6OG4 - chains A and C of the 3 polymer chains in the assembly; structure by X-ray diffraction, 1.70 A resolution.

# Chain A
Name: Plasminogen
Organism: Homo sapiens
Notes: EC 3.4.21.7; fragment: Kringle 2 domain
UniProt: P00747 (PLMN_HUMAN); residues 164-245 here correspond to UniProt positions 183-264 (UniProt number = residue number + 19)
Chain sequence (87 residues; row label = number of the first residue in the row):
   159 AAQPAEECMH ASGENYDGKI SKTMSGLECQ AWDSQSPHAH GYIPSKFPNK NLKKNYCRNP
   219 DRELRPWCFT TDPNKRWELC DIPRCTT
Unresolved in the structure: 159-161, 245
Differences from the reference sequence: expression tag (159-163); engineered mutation A169 (Cys188 in P00747)
Disulfides: C166-C243, C187-C226, C215-C238

# Chain C
Name: Plasminogen-binding group A streptococcal M-like protein PAM
Organism: Streptococcus pyogenes
UniProt: P49054 (PAM_STRPY); residues 76-150 here = UniProt positions 76-150
Chain sequence (77 residues; numbered 74 to 150; the number before each row is that of its first residue):
    74 GSEELQGLKD DVEKLTADAE LQRLKNERHE EAELERLKSE RHDHDKKEAE RKALEDKLAD
   134 KQEHLNGALR YINEKEA
Unresolved in the structure: 74-88, 123-150
Differences from the reference sequence: expression tag (74-75)
Curated features (UniProtKB/Swiss-Prot):
  - region: V85 to E113 (Able to bind plasminogen), D91 to D116 (2 X approximate tandem repeats, type a), E147 to A150 (2 X tandem repeats, type b)
  - mutagenesis: K82 (K82A: No change in plasminogen binding), K98 (K98A: 50-fold decrease in plasminogen binding), K111 (K111A: 2-fold decrease in plasminogen binding)
From the paper describing this entry:
  - contacts within the chain: E93-R96 (salt bridge), E106-R109 (salt bridge), R109-E113 (salt bridge)
  - conformationally variable residues: T89 to A122
  - mutagenesis - R101A/H102A: unchanged catalytic activity on Plg
  - mutagenesis - R114A/H115A: decreased catalytic activity on Plg
  - mutagenesis - R101A/H102A/R114A/H115A: abolished catalytic activity on Plg

# Chain A / chain C interface
Residue-residue contacts - 27 pairs, chain A then chain C:
  G199(A) - L97(C)
  Y200(A) - L94(C)  hydrophobic
  Y200(A) - L97(C)  hydrogen bond (side chain-backbone)
  Y200(A) - K98(C)  hydrogen bond (side chain-backbone)
  Y200(A) - R101(C)  hydrogen bond
  K204(A) - E93(C)
  F205(A) - A90(C)
  F205(A) - E93(C)
  F205(A) - L94(C)  hydrophobic
  K208(A) - L94(C)
  P218(A) - L94(C)
  D219(A) - L94(C)
  D219(A) - Q95(C)  hydrogen bond (backbone-side chain)
  D219(A) - K98(C)  hydrogen bond (backbone-side chain)
  D219(A) - R101(C)  salt bridge
  R220(A) - D91(C)  salt bridge
  R220(A) - Q95(C)
  R220(A) - K98(C)  hydrogen bond (backbone-side chain)
  E221(A) - R101(C)  salt bridge
  E221(A) - H102(C)  salt bridge
  W225(A) - R101(C)
  N232(A) - E108(C)
  K233(A) - E108(C)
  R234(A) - E108(C)  hydrogen bond (backbone-side chain)
  W235(A) - R101(C)  hydrogen bond (side chain-backbone)
  W235(A) - H102(C)
  W235(A) - A105(C)  hydrophobic
Interface residues without a listed pair, chain A (15 interface residues in all): F227
Interface residues without a listed pair, chain C (12 interface residues in all): E104
The authors on this interface:
  - pairs named by the authors: R220(A)-D91(C), R220(A)-Q95(C), R220(A)-K98(C)
  - interface residues, chain C: R101(C), H102(C), E108(C)

# Summary
The interface between chain A and chain C involves 15 residues on one side and 12 on the other, with 8
hydrogen bonds and 4 salt bridges. Polar contacts include D219(A)-R101(C), R220(A)-D91(C) and E221(A)-R101(C).
The paper describes contacts between R220(A) and D91(C), R220(A) and Q95(C) and R220(A) and K98(C). From the
paper: R114A/H115A of chain C reduce catalytic activity on Plg; interface residues R101(C), H102(C) and
E108(C); 3 substitutions were tested in all.
Chain A is Plasminogen (Homo sapiens) and chain C is Plasminogen-binding group A streptococcal M-like protein
PAM (Streptococcus pyogenes); the structure, plasminogen binding group A streptococcal M protein, was
determined by X-ray diffraction.
